8J8G - chains B and C of the 5 polymer chains in the assembly; structure by electron microscopy, 2.79 A resolution.

== Chain B ==
Name: E4R
Organism: Monkeypox virus
Notes: EC 3.2.2.27
UniProtKB: Q5IXS4 (Q5IXS4_MONPV); numbering as in UniProt (aligned over 1-218)
Chain sequence (241 residues; numbered -22 to 218; the number before each row is that of its first residue; numbers below 1 keep their minus sign (Met-22 is residue -22)):
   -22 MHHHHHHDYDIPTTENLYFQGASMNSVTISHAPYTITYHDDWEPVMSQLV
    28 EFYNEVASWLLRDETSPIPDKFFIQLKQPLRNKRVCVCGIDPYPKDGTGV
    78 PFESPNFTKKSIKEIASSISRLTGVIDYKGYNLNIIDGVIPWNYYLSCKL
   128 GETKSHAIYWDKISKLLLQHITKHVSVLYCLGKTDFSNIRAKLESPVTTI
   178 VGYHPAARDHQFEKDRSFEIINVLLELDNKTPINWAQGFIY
Disordered / not traced: -22 to 0
Construct notes: initiating methionine (-22); expression tag (-21 to 0)

== Chain C ==
Name: DNA polymerase processivity factor component A20
Organism: Monkeypox virus
UniProtKB: Q5IXP2 (Q5IXP2_MONPV); residue numbers follow UniProt; this construct covers 1-426
Chain sequence (426 residues; numbered 1 to 426; the number before each row is that of its first residue):
     1 MTSSADLTNLKELLSLYKSLRFSDSVAIEKYNSLVEWGTSTYWKIGVQKV
    51 TNVETSISDYYDEVKNKPFNIDPGYYIFLPVYFGSVFIYSKGKNMVELGS
   101 GNSFQIPDEIRSACNKVLDSDNGIDFLRFVLLNNRWIMEDAISKYQSPVN
   151 IFKLASEYGLNIPNYLEIEIEEDTLFDDELYSIMERSFDDTFPKISISYI
   201 KLGELKRQVVDFFKFSFMYIESIKVDRIGDNIFIPSVITKSGKKILVKDV
   251 DHLIRSKVREHTFVKVKKKNTFSILYDYDGNGTETRGEVIKRIIDTIGRD
   301 YYVNGKYFSKVGIAGLKQLTNKLDINECATVDELVDEINKSGTVKRKIKN
   351 QSVFDLSRECLGYPEADFITLVNNMRFKIENCKVVNFNIENTNCLNNPSI
   401 ETIYGNFNQFVSIFNTVTDVKKRLFE
Disordered / not traced: 1, 280-284, 426

== Interface between chain B and chain C ==
Pairs across the interface (23):
  Arg167(B) - Thr41(C)
  Arg167(B) - Trp43(C)
  Leu170(B) - Trp43(C)
  Ser172(B) - Trp43(C)
  Pro173(B) - Trp43(C)
  Val174(B) - Tyr42(C)
  Val174(B) - Trp43(C)
  Val174(B) - Lys44(C)
  Thr175(B) - Tyr42(C)
  Thr175(B) - Lys44(C)  hydrogen bond (side chain-backbone)
  Thr176(B) - Tyr42(C)
  Ile177(B) - Tyr42(C)  hydrophobic
  Arg193(B) - Thr2(C)  hydrogen bond (backbone-backbone)
  Arg193(B) - Ser4(C)
  Glu196(B) - Leu7(C)
  Ile197(B) - Thr2(C)
  Ile197(B) - Leu7(C)  hydrophobic
  Ile197(B) - Leu10(C)  hydrophobic
  Ile197(B) - Tyr42(C)
  Val200(B) - Leu7(C)  hydrophobic
  Val200(B) - Leu10(C)  hydrophobic
  Leu204(B) - Leu10(C)
  Asp205(B) - Gly46(C)
Also at the interface, not in a pair above, chain B (18 interface residues in all): Glu171, Lys191, Ser194, Leu201
Also at the interface, not in a pair above, chain C (14 interface residues in all): Ser3, Leu14, Ser40, Ile45, Val47

== Summary ==
18 residues of chain B face 14 of chain C across their interface, with 2 hydrogen bonds. Polar pairs include
Thr175(B)-Lys44(C) and Arg193(B)-Thr2(C).
Here chain B is E4R and chain C is DNA polymerase processivity factor component A20, both from Monkeypox
virus. Entry 8J8G (Monkeypox virus DNA replication holoenzyme F8, A22 and E4 in complex with a DNA duplex and
...) was determined by electron microscopy together with 8J8F and 8J86 from the same study.
